Entry 7AFI (electron microscopy, 3.53 A resolution); this record covers chains A and H of the 13 polymer chains in the assembly.

# Chain A
Molecule: 16SrRNA
From: Escherichia coli
Sequence (1541 nucleotides; numbered 1 to 1542; 1 number in that range is skipped by the numbering (no residue carries it; nothing is unmodelled there); the number before each row is that of its first residue):
     1 AAAUUGAAGAGUUUGAUCAUGGCUCAGAUUGAACGCUGGCGGCAGGCCUA
    51 ACACAUGCAAGUCGAACGGUAACAGGAAGAAGCUUGCUUCUUUGCUGACG
   101 AGUGGCGGACGGGUGAGUAAUGUCUGGGAAACUGCCUGAUGGAGGGGGAU
   151 AACUACUGGAAACGGUAGCUAAUACCGCAUAACGUCGCAAGACCAAAGAG
   201 GGGGACCUUCGGGCCUCUUGCCAUCGGAUGUGCCCAGAUGGGAUUAGCUA
   251 GUAGGUGGGGUAACGGCUCACCUAGGCGACGAUCCCUAGCUGGUCUGAGA
   301 GGAUGACCAGCCACACUGGAACUGAGACACGGUCCAGACUCCUACGGGAG
   351 GCAGCAGUGGGGAAUAUUGCACAAUGGGCGCAAGCCUGAUGCAGCCAUGC
   401 CGCGUGUAUGAAGAAGGCCUUCGGGUUGUAAAGUACUUUCAGCGGGGAGG
   451 AAGGGAGUAAAGUUAAUACCUUUGCUCAUUGACGUUACCCGCAGAAGAAG
   501 CACCGGCUAACUCCGUGCCAGCAGCCXCGGUAAUACGGAGGGUGCAAGCG
   551 UUAAUCGGAAUUACUGGGCGUAAAGCGCACGCAGGCGGUUUGUUAAGUCA
   601 GAUGUGAAAUCCCCGGGCUCAACCUGGGAACUGCAUCUGAUACUGGCAAG
   651 CUUGAGUCUCGUAGAGGGGGGUAGAAUUCCAGGUGUAGCGGUGAAAUGCG
   701 UAGAGAUCUGGAGGAAUACCGGUGGCGAAGGCGGCCCCCUGGACGAAGAC
   751 UGACGCUCAGGUGCGAAAGCGUGGGGAGCAAACAGGAUUAGAUACCCUGG
   801 UAGUCCACGCCGUAAACGAUGUCGACUUGGAGGUUGUGCCCUUGAGGCGU
   851 GGCUUCCGGAGCUAACGCGUUAAGUCGACCGCCUGGGGAGUACGGCCGCA
   901 AGGUUAAAACUCAAAUGAAUUGACGGGGGC
   932 CCGCACAAGCGGUGGAGCAUGUGGUUUAAUUCGAUGXAACGCGAAGAACC
   982 UUACCUGGUCUUGACAUCCACGGAAGUUUUCAGAGAUGAGAAUGUGCCUU
  1032 CGGGAACCGUGAGACAGGUGCUGCAUGGCUGUCGUCAGCUCGUGUUGUGA
  1082 AAUGUUGGGUUAAGUCCCGCAACGAGCGCAACCCUUAUCCUUUGUUGCCA
  1132 GCGGUCCGGCCGGGAACUCAAAGGAGACUGCCAGUGAUAAACUGGAGGAA
  1182 GGUGGGGAUGACGUCAAGUCAUCAUGGCCCUUACGACCAGGGCUACACAC
  1232 GUGCUACAAUGGCGCAUACAAAGAGAAGCGACCUCGCGAGAGCAAGCGGA
  1282 CCUCAUAAAGUGCGUCGUAGUCCGGAUUGGAGUCUGCAACUCGACUCCAU
  1332 GAAGUCGGAAUCGCUAGUAAUCGUGGAUCAGAAUGCCACGGUGAAUACGU
  1382 UCCCGGCCUUGAACACACCGCCCGUXACACCAUGGGAGUGGGUUGCAAAA
  1432 GAAGUAGGUAGCUUAACCUUCGGGAGGGCGCUUACCACUUUGUGAUUCAU
  1482 GACUGGGGUGAAGUCGUAACAAGGUAACCGUAGGGGAACCUGCGGUUGGA
  1532 UCACCUCCUUA
Not modelled in the structure: 932-1386, 1401-1408, 1492-1501, 1541-1542
Modified residues: PSU (pseudouridine-5'-monophosphate) at position 516, G7M (N7-methyl-guanosine-5'-monophosphate) at position 527, 2MG (2N-methylguanosine-5'-monophosphate) at position 967, 5MC (5-methylcytidine-5'-monophosphate) at position 968, 2MG (2N-methylguanosine-5'-monophosphate) at position 1208, 4OC (4n,o2'-methylcytidine-5'-monophosphate) at position 1402, 5MC (5-methylcytidine-5'-monophosphate) at position 1407, UR3 (3-methyluridine-5'-monophoshate) at position 1498, 2MG (2N-methylguanosine-5'-monophosphate) at position 1516, MA6 (6N-dimethyladenosine-5'-monophoshate) at position 1518, MA6 (6N-dimethyladenosine-5'-monophoshate) at position 1519
Bound ions: Mg2+ site 1 near G21 (its only coordinating residue here); Mg2+ site 2 near G41 (its only coordinating residue here); Mg2+ site 3: C48, G115; Mg2+ site 4 near A53 (its only coordinating residue here); Mg2+ site 5 near U56 (its only coordinating residue here); Mg2+ site 6: A59, U387; Mg2+ site 7: A109, G331; Mg2+ site 8 near G111 (its only coordinating residue here); Mg2+ site 9 near G113 (its only coordinating residue here); Mg2+ site 10: A116, G117, G289; Mg2+ site 11: G145, A197; Mg2+ site 12: A174, C175; 19 more Mg2+ sites not listed

# Chain H
Name: 30S ribosomal protein S8
From: Escherichia coli
UniProtKB: C3SR12 (C3SR12_ECOLX); numbering as in UniProt (aligned over 1-130)
Sequence (130 residues; row label = number of the first residue in the row):
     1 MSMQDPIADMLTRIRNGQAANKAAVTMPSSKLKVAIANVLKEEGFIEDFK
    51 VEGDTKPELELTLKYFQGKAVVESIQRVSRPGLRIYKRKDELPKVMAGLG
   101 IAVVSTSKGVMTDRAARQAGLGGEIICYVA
Not modelled in the structure: 1

# How chain A and chain H interact
Residue-residue contacts - 63 pairs, chain A then chain H:
  C586(A) - Gln4(H)  hydrogen bond to the sugar
  C586(A) - Pro81(H)  phosphate contact
  G587(A) - Gln4(H)  sugar contact
  G587(A) - Pro81(H)  phosphate contact
  G587(A) - Arg84(H)  salt bridge to the phosphate
  G588(A) - Met3(H)  sugar contact
  U589(A) - Pro6(H)  phosphate contact
  U589(A) - Ser30(H)  hydrogen bond to the phosphate
  U590(A) - Ser30(H)  hydrogen bond to the phosphate
  U590(A) - Lys31(H)  salt bridge to the phosphate
  U591(A) - Lys31(H)  salt bridge to the phosphate
  G597(A) - Tyr86(H)  base contact
  U598(A) - Tyr86(H)  phosphate contact
  C599(A) - Arg88(H)  phosphate contact
  C599(A) - Leu121(H)  sugar contact
  C599(A) - Gly122(H)  hydrogen bond to the sugar
  A600(A) - Arg88(H)  salt bridge to the phosphate
  A600(A) - Lys89(H)  hydrogen bond to the phosphate
  A600(A) - Gly120(H)  sugar contact
  A600(A) - Leu121(H)  sugar contact
  A600(A) - Gly122(H)  sugar contact
  G601(A) - Arg88(H)  salt bridge to the phosphate
  G601(A) - Lys89(H)  salt bridge to the phosphate
  A640(A) - Ser107(H)  hydrogen bond to the sugar
  A640(A) - Lys108(H)  hydrogen bond to the phosphate
  U641(A) - Ser107(H)  sugar contact
  A642(A) - Ser105(H)  base contact
  A642(A) - Thr106(H)  sugar contact
  A642(A) - Ser107(H)  base contact
  A642(A) - Val110(H)  sugar contact
  C643(A) - Glu124(H)  hydrogen bond to the sugar
  U652(A) - Lys56(H)  phosphate contact
  U653(A) - Lys56(H)  salt bridge to the phosphate
  G755(A) - Ser2(H)  base contact
  G755(A) - Gln4(H)  base contact
  C756(A) - Ser2(H)  hydrogen bond to the sugar
  C756(A) - Gln4(H)  hydrogen bond to the base
  C823(A) - Ser2(H)  hydrogen bond to the sugar
  G824(A) - Ser2(H)  sugar contact
  G824(A) - Met3(H)  sugar contact
  G824(A) - Asp9(H)  base contact
  A825(A) - Arg13(H)  hydrogen bond to the sugar
  C826(A) - Arg13(H)  sugar contact
  C826(A) - Asn16(H)  hydrogen bond to the base
  U827(A) - Ala20(H)  phosphate contact
  U827(A) - Lys22(H)  hydrogen bond to the phosphate
  U828(A) - Ala20(H)  phosphate contact
  U828(A) - Lys22(H)  salt bridge to the phosphate
  G874(A) - Asn16(H)  base contact
  U875(A) - Arg15(H)  hydrogen bond to the sugar
  U875(A) - Asn16(H)  hydrogen bond to the base
  C876(A) - Ala8(H)  sugar contact
  C876(A) - Thr12(H)  sugar contact
  C876(A) - Arg15(H)  salt bridge to the phosphate
  G877(A) - Ser2(H)  hydrogen bond to the base
  G877(A) - Asp5(H)  sugar contact
  G877(A) - Ala8(H)  sugar contact
  G877(A) - Pro81(H)  phosphate contact
  A878(A) - Gln4(H)  hydrogen bond to the sugar
  A878(A) - Arg80(H)  salt bridge to the phosphate
  A878(A) - Pro81(H)  phosphate contact
  A878(A) - Gly82(H)  hydrogen bond to the phosphate
  C879(A) - Gly82(H)  phosphate contact
Other interface residues (no listed pair), chain A (33 interface residues in all): G585, U644
Other interface residues (no listed pair), chain H (39 interface residues in all): Ser29, Leu32, Pro57, Gln76, Lys87, Gly109, Gly123

# Summary
33 residues of chain A face 39 of chain H across their interface; the contacts include 19 hydrogen bonds and
10 salt bridges. Among the polar pairs are C756(A)-Gln4(H), C826(A)-Asn16(H) and U875(A)-Asn16(H). C48(A) and
G115(A) coordinate Mg2+ site 3.
Chain A is 16SrRNA and chain H is 30S ribosomal protein S8, both from Escherichia coli; the structure,
Bacterial 30S ribosomal subunit assembly complex state C (body domain), was determined by electron microscopy
(same publication as 7AF3, 7AF5, 7AF8, 7AFA, 7AFD, 7AFH and 17 further entries).
